Entry 6BX3 (electron microscopy, 4.30 A resolution (low resolution: residue-level contacts below are approximate; hydrogen-bond / salt-bridge calls are withheld)); this record covers chains B and A of the 7 polymer chains in the assembly.

[Chain B]
Name: COMPASS component SWD1
Source organism: Saccharomyces cerevisiae (strain ATCC 204508 / S288c)
UniProt: P39706 (SWD1_YEAST); residue numbers follow UniProt; this construct covers 2-413
Amino-acid sequence (412 residues; numbered 2 to 413; the number before each row is that of its first residue):
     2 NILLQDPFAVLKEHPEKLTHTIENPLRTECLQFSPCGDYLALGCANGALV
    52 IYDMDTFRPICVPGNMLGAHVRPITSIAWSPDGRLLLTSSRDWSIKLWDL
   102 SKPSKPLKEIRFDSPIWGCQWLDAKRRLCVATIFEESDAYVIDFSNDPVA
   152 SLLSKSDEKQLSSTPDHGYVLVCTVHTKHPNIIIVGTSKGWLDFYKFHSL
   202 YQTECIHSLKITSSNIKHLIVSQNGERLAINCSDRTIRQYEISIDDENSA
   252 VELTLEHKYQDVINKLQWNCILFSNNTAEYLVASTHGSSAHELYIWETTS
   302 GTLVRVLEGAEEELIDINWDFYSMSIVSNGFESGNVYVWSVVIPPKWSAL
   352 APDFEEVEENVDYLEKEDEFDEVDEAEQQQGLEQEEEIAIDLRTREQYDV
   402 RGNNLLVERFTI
Disordered / not traced: 158-170
Swiss-Prot annotation at these positions:
  - binding site (DNA): Arg-236, Lys-266
Reported in the primary citation:
  - mutagenesis - D375A/E376A: decreased catalytic activity on H3K4 methylation

[Chain A]
Name: COMPASS component SWD3
Source organism: Saccharomyces cerevisiae (strain ATCC 204508 / S288c)
UniProt: P38123 (SWD3_YEAST); numbering as in UniProt (aligned over 2-315)
Amino-acid sequence (314 residues; numbered 2 to 315; the number before each row is that of its first residue):
     2 FQFVTPVGTQNGLKATCAKISPDGQFLAITQGLNILIYDINRRTVSQTLV
    52 TSHARPFSELCWSPDGQCIATASDDFSVEIIHLSYGLLHTFIGHTAPVIS
   102 LTFNRKGNLLFTSSMDESIKIWDTLNGSLMKTISAHSEAVVSVDVPMNDS
   152 SILSSGSYDGLIRIFDAETGHCLKTLTYDKDWKRENGVVPISQVKFSENA
   202 RYLLVKSLDGVVKIWDCIGGCVVRTFQVQPLEKGVLHHSCGMDFLNPEDG
   252 STPLVISGYENGDIYCWNSDTKSLLQLLDGSLYHHSSPVMSIHCFGNIMC
   302 SLALNGDCCLWRWV

[Chain B / chain A interface]
Residue-residue contacts (43; chain B residue first):
  Leu-5(B) / Asp-150(A)
  Leu-5(B) / Ile-153(A)
  Leu-5(B) / Ala-201(A)
  Pro-8(B) / Leu-174(A)
  Pro-8(B) / Lys-175(A)
  Pro-8(B) / Cys-218(A)
  Phe-9(B) / Leu-174(A)
  Asp-39(B) / Lys-107(A)
  Tyr-40(B) / Lys-107(A)
  Asp-54(B) / Asn-109(A)
  Asp-56(B) / Asn-109(A)
  Thr-57(B) / Leu-110(A)
  Arg-59(B) / Asn-127(A)
  Ser-349(B) / Thr-176(A)
  Ala-350(B) / Arg-164(A)
  Ala-350(B) / Cys-173(A)
  Ala-350(B) / Thr-176(A)
  Leu-351(B) / Arg-164(A)
  Ala-352(B) / Arg-164(A)
  Ala-352(B) / Thr-176(A)
  Pro-353(B) / Thr-176(A)
  Pro-353(B) / Leu-177(A)
  Pro-353(B) / Thr-178(A)
  Gln-385(B) / Arg-225(A)
  Glu-387(B) / Val-224(A)
  Glu-387(B) / Arg-225(A)
  Glu-388(B) / Tyr-203(A)
  Glu-388(B) / Asp-271(A)
  Ile-389(B) / Ser-198(A)
  Ile-389(B) / Asn-200(A)
  Ile-389(B) / Tyr-203(A)
  Ile-389(B) / Ile-215(A)
  Ile-389(B) / Arg-225(A)
  Ala-390(B) / Asn-200(A)
  Ala-390(B) / Pro-254(A)
  Ile-391(B) / Glu-199(A)
  Ile-391(B) / Asp-250(A)
  Asp-392(B) / Glu-199(A)
  Asn-405(B) / Asp-66(A)
  Asn-405(B) / Lys-107(A)
  Glu-409(B) / Gln-68(A)
  Glu-409(B) / His-83(A)
  Thr-412(B) / Leu-89(A)
Other interface residues (no listed pair), chain B (30 interface residues in all): Gln-6, Ile-61, Pro-345, Lys-347, Leu-407, Val-408
Other interface residues (no listed pair), chain A (37 interface residues in all): Gly-108, Asp-124, Leu-126, Ser-129, Ser-152, Asp-167, His-172, Ser-252

[In short]
30 residues of chain B and 37 residues of chain A are in contact. From UniProt: DNA-binding residues
Arg-236(B) and Lys-266(B) on chain B. The paper reports that D375A/E376A of chain B reduce catalytic activity
on H3K4 methylation.
Chain B is COMPASS component SWD1 and chain A is COMPASS component SWD3, both from Saccharomyces cerevisiae
(strain ATCC 204508 / S288c); the structure, Structure of histone H3k4 methyltransferase, was determined by
electron microscopy (same publication as 6E29).
